Entry 8IF3 (electron microscopy, 3.23 A resolution); this record covers chain A.

Chain A:
Protein: Voltage-dependent calcium channel subunit alpha-2/delta-1
From: Homo sapiens
UniProtKB: P54289 (CA2D1_HUMAN), isoform P54289-2; residue numbers follow UniProt; this construct covers 1-677, 679-1091
Sequence (1099 residues; numbered 1 to 1091 plus 9 insertion-coded residues; 1 number in that range is skipped by the numbering (no residue carries it; nothing is unmodelled there); the number before each row is that of its first residue; a row labelled like 677A-677I holds insertion residues (677A, then the next letters in order)):
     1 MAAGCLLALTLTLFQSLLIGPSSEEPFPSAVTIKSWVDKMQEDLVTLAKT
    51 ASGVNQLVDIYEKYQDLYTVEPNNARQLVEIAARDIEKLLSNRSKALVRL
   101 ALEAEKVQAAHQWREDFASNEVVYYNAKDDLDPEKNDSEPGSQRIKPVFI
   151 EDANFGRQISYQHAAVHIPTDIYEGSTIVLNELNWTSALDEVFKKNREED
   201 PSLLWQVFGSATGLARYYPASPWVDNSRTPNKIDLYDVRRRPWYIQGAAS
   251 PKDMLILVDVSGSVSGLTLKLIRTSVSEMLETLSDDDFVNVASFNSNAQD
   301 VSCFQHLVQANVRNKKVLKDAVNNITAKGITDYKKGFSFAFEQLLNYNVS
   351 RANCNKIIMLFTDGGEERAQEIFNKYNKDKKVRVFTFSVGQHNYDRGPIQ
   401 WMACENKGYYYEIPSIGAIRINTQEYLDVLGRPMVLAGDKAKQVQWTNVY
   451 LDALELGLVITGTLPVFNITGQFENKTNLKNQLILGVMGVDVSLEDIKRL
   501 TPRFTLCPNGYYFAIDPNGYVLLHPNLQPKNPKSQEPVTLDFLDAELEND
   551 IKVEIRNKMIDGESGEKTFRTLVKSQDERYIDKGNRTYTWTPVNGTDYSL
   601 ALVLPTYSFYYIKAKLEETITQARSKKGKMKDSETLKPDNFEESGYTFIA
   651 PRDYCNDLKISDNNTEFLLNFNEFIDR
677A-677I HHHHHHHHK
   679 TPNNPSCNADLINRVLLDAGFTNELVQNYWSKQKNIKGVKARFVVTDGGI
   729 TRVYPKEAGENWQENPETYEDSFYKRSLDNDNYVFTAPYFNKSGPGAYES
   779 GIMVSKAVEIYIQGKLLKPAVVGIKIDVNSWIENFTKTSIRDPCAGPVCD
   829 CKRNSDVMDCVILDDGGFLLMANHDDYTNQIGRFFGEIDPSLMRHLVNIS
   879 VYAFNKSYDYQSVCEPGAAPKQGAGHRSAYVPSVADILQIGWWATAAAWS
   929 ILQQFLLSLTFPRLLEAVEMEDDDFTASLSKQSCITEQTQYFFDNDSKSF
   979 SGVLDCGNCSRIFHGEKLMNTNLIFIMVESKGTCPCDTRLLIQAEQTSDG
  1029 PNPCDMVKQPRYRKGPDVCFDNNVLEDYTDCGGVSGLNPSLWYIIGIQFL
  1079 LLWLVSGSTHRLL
Unresolved in the structure: 1-26, 132-143, 227-232, 532-535, 618-631, 677A-677I, 816-827, 894-960, 1060-1091
Disulfide bonds: Cys-303/Cys-1032, Cys-354/Cys-1047, Cys-404/Cys-1059, Cys-655/Cys-685, Cys-829/Cys-838, Cys-892/Cys-962, Cys-984/Cys-1014, Cys-987/Cys-1012
Covalently attached groups: N-acetylglucosamine (NAG) linked to Asn-92, Asn-184, Asn-468, Asn-585, Asn-594, Asn-663, Asn-769, Asn-812, Asn-883
Construct notes: insertion (677A-677H)
Residues lining bound ligands: Mirogabalin (8X9; 2-[(1R,5S,6S)-6-(aminomethyl)-3-ethyl-6-bicyclo[3.2.0]hept-3-enyl]acetic acid): His-167, Trp-205, Val-207, Ala-215, Tyr-217, Trp-223, Tyr-236, Val-238, Arg-241, Trp-243, Tyr-450, Asp-452, Ala-453, Leu-454, Asp-491
Swiss-Prot annotation at these positions:
  - motif: Asp-259 to Ser-263 (MIDAS-like motif)
  - binding site (a divalent metal cation): Asp-259, Ser-261, Ser-263
  - modified residue: Ser-119 (Phosphoserine)
  - glycosylation (N-linked (GlcNAc...) asparagine): Asn-92, Asn-136, Asn-184, Asn-324, Asn-348, Asn-468, Asn-475, Asn-998
  - natural variant: Gly-209 (G209D: In DEE110)

In short:
Ligands of chain A: Mirogabalin. Covalently linked N-acetylglucosamine: at Asn-92, Asn-184, Asn-468, Asn-585,
Asn-594 and Asn-663 and 3 more. From UniProt: 3 divalent metal cation-binding residues.
Chain A is Voltage-dependent calcium channel subunit alpha-2/delta-1 (Homo sapiens); the structure, Structure
of human alpha-2/delta-1 with mirogabalin, was determined by electron microscopy, deposited together with
8IF4.
